7XPV - chains A and B; structure by X-ray diffraction, 2.40 A resolution.

# Chain A (and B)
Protein: Transglycosylse
From: Marinactinospora thermotolerans
Notes: chain B of this document is another copy of the same molecule, construct and numbering; everything in this record applies to it too
UniProtKB: G8HX37 (G8HX37_9ACTN); numbering as in UniProt (aligned over 1-376)
Sequence (395 residues; row label = number of the first residue in the row; numbers below 1 keep their minus sign (Gly-18 is residue -18)):
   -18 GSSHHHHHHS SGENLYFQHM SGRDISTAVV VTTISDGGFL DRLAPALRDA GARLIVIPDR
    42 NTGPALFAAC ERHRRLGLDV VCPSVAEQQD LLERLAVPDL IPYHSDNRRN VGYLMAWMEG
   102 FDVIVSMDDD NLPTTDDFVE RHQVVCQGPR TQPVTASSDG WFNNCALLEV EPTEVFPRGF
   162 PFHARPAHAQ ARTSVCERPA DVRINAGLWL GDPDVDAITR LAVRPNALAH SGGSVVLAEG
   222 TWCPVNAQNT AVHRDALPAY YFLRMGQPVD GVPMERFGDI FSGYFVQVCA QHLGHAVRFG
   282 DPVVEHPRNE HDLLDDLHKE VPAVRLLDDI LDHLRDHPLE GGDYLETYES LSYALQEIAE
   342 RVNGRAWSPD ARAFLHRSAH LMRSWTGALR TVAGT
Not modelled in the structure: -18 to 3, 375-376
Construct notes: expression tag (-18 to 0); engineered mutation Ala228 (Ser in G8HX37)
Bound ions: Mn2+: Asp111, His287 (together with GRJ)
Small-molecule neighbours: GRJ ([[(2R,3S,4R,5R)-5-(2-azanyl-6-oxidanyl-purin-9-yl)-3,4-bis(oxidanyl)oxolan-2-yl]methoxy-oxidanyl-phosphoryl] [(2S,3S,4S,5R)-3,4-bis(oxidanyl)-5-[(1S)-1-oxidanylethyl]oxolan-2-yl] hydrogen phosphate): Thr13, Thr14, Ile15, Ile38, Asp40, Asn42, His85, Ser86, Asp87, Arg89, Arg90, Asp109, Asp110, Asp111, Arg159, Asp195, Gln229, Phe243, Glu256, Arg257, Asp260, His287, Arg289, Asn290, His292
Reported in the primary citation:
  - binding site for GRJ: Arg159, Arg257, Asp260
  - specificity-determining residues: Thr13, Ser86
  - mutagenesis - S228A: decreased catalytic activity
  - mutagenesis - D87N, D87S, D109N, R159K, D195N, Q229A, R257K, D260N: abolished catalytic activity
  - mutagenesis - D87N, D87S, D109N, Q229A, R257K: unchanged stability
  - mutagenesis - L295D/L298D/V302D: abolished binding to Transglycosylse (chain A)
  - mutagenesis - L295D/L298D/V302D: decreased catalytic activity on GDP-L-Fucp
  - catalytic residues: Asp87, Arg159, Asp195, Asp260 (proposed by the authors, not directly observed)

# Chain A / chain B interface
Contacting residue pairs (27):
  Pro153(A) - Thr154(B)
  Thr154(A) - Pro153(B)
  Thr154(A) - Thr154(B)
  Thr154(A) - Val204(B)
  Phe163(A) - Leu202(B)
  His164(A) - Leu295(B)
  Pro167(A) - Arg205(B)
  Ile199(A) - Ile199(B)
  Ile199(A) - Leu298(B)  hydrophobic
  Leu202(A) - Phe163(B)
  Leu202(A) - Ile199(B)  hydrophobic
  Ala203(A) - Ala203(B)  hydrophobic
  Val204(A) - Thr154(B)
  Val204(A) - Val204(B)  hydrophobic
  Arg205(A) - Pro167(B)
  Val253(A) - Val253(B)  hydrophobic
  Leu295(A) - Val305(B)  hydrophobic
  Asp296(A) - Arg346(B)  salt bridge
  Leu298(A) - Ile199(B)  hydrophobic
  Leu298(A) - Val302(B)  hydrophobic
  His299(A) - Arg306(B)  hydrogen bond
  Val302(A) - Leu298(B)  hydrophobic
  Val302(A) - Val302(B)  hydrophobic
  Val305(A) - Leu295(B)  hydrophobic
  Arg306(A) - His299(B)  hydrogen bond
  Arg346(A) - Asp296(B)  salt bridge
  Arg346(A) - Lys300(B)
Other interface residues (no listed pair), chain A (24 interface residues in all): Thr200, Asp251, Gly252, Lys300, Asp309
Other interface residues (no listed pair), chain B (24 interface residues in all): Arg166, Thr200, Asp251, Gly252, Asp309

# Overview
The chain A/chain B interface involves 24 residues from each chain; the contacts include 2 hydrogen bonds and
2 salt bridges. Among the polar pairs are Asp296(A)-Arg346(B) and His299(A)-Arg306(B). From the paper:
catalytic residues Asp87(A), Arg159(A) and Asp195(A) among others; D87N, D87S and D109N of chain A, among
others, abolish catalytic activity; 10 substitutions were tested in all.
Chain A and chain B are both Transglycosylse (Marinactinospora thermotolerans); the structure, crysteal
structure of MtdL-S228A-His soaked with GDP-Fucf and Mn, was determined by X-ray diffraction, deposited
together with 7XPR, 7XPS, 7XPT, 7XPU and 8HL8.
